Entry 7P6J (X-ray diffraction, 1.75 A resolution); this record covers chain A.

[Chain A]
Protein: Endoglucanase
Source organism: uncultured bacterium
Notes: EC 3.2.1.4
Reference sequence: C1JI15 (C1JI15_9BACT); residues 1-321 here correspond to UniProt positions 31-351 (UniProt number = residue number + 30)
Chain sequence (321 residues; each row starts with the number of its first residue):
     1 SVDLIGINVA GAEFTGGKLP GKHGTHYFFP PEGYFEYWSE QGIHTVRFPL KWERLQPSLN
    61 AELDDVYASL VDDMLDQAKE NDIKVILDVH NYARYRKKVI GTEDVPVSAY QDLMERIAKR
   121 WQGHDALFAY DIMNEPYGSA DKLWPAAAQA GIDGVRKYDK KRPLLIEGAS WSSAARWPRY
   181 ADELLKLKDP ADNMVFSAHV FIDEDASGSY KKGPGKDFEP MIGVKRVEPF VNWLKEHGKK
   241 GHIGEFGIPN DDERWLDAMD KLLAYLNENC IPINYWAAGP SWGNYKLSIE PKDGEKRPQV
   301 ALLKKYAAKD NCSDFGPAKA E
Not modelled in the structure: 319-321
Differences from the reference sequence: engineered mutation F201 (Tyr231 in C1JI15)
Disulfides: C270-C312
What the authors report for this chain:
  - catalytic residues: E135 (proposed by the authors, not directly observed)
  - binding site for alpha-D-glucopyranose: E245
  - binding site for beta-D-glucopyranose: S1, G24, T25, E135, S313, D314
  - conformationally variable residues (side-chain flip): E245
  - catalytic residues: E245
  - mutagenesis - Y201F: decreased catalytic activity

[Overview]
From the paper: catalytic residues E135 and E245; Y201F reduces catalytic activity.
Chain A is Endoglucanase (uncultured bacterium); the structure, Crystal structure of glycosyl-enzyme
intermediate of RBcel1 Y201F, was determined by X-ray diffraction, deposited together with 7P6G, 7P6H and
7P6I.
